PDB entry 3SIC | X-ray diffraction, 1.80 A resolution | chains E and I

== Chain E ==
Molecule: Subtilisin bpn'
Organism: Bacillus amyloliquefaciens
Notes: EC 3.4.21.62
Reference sequence: P00782 (SUBT_BACAM); residues 1-275 here correspond to UniProt positions 108-382 (UniProt number = residue number + 107)
Amino-acid sequence (275 residues; row label = number of the first residue in the row):
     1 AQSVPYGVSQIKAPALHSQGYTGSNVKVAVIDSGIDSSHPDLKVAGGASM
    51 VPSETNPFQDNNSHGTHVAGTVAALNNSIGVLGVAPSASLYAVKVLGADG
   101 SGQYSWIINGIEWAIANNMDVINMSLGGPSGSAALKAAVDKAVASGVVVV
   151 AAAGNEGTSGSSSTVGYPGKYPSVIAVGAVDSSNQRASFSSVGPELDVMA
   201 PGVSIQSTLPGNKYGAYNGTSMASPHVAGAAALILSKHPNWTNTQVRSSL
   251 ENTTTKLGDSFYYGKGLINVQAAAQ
Bound ions: Ca2+ site 1: Gln2, Asp41, Leu75, Asn77, Ile79, Val81; Ca2+ site 2: Gly169, Tyr171, Val174, Glu195, Asp197

== Chain I ==
Molecule: Streptomyces subtilisin inhibitor (ssi)
Reference sequence: P01006 (SSI_STRAO); residues 7-113 here correspond to UniProt positions 38-144 (UniProt number = residue number + 31)
Amino-acid sequence (107 residues; each row starts with the number of its first residue):
     7 YAPSALVLTVGKGVSATTAAPERAVTLTCAPGPSGTHPAAGSACADLAAV
    57 GGDLNALTRGEDVMCPKVYDPVLLTVDGVWQGKRVSYERVFSNECEMNAH
   107 GSSVFAF
Sequence notes: conflict Lys73 (Met104 in P01006)
Disulfides: Cys35-Cys50, Cys71-Cys101

== How chain E and chain I interact ==
Residue-residue contacts (51; chain E residue first):
  His64(E) - Pro72(I)
  His64(E) - Lys73(I)
  His64(E) - Val74(I)
  Leu96(E) - Met70(I)
  Asp99(E) - Cys101(I)
  Gly100(E) - Met70(I)
  Gly100(E) - Cys71(I)
  Gly100(E) - Pro72(I)
  Gly100(E) - Cys101(I)
  Ser101(E) - Met70(I)
  Ser101(E) - Cys101(I)
  Gly102(E) - Asp68(I)
  Gly102(E) - Val69(I)
  Gly102(E) - Met70(I)  hydrogen bond (backbone-backbone)
  Gln103(E) - Asp68(I)
  Tyr104(E) - Glu67(I)
  Tyr104(E) - Asp68(I)  hydrogen bond (backbone-backbone)
  Tyr104(E) - Val69(I)
  Tyr104(E) - Met70(I)
  Ile107(E) - Met70(I)  hydrophobic
  Ser125(E) - Pro72(I)
  Ser125(E) - Lys73(I)  hydrogen bond (backbone-backbone)
  Leu126(E) - Met70(I)  hydrophobic
  Leu126(E) - Cys71(I)
  Leu126(E) - Lys73(I)
  Gly127(E) - Met70(I)
  Gly127(E) - Cys71(I)  hydrogen bond (backbone-backbone)
  Gly127(E) - Lys73(I)
  Gly128(E) - Arg65(I)
  Gly128(E) - Val69(I)
  Gly128(E) - Met70(I)
  Pro129(E) - Arg65(I)
  Ser130(E) - Glu67(I)  hydrogen bond
  Leu135(E) - Met70(I)  hydrophobic
  Ala152(E) - Lys73(I)
  Gly154(E) - Lys73(I)
  Asn155(E) - Lys73(I)  hydrogen bond (side chain-backbone)
  Asn155(E) - Val74(I)  hydrogen bond (side chain-backbone)
  Asn155(E) - Tyr75(I)
  Asn155(E) - Ser98(I)
  Glu156(E) - Ser98(I)  hydrogen bond
  Tyr167(E) - Met70(I)
  Phe189(E) - Tyr75(I)  hydrophobic
  Asn218(E) - Val74(I)
  Asn218(E) - Tyr75(I)  hydrogen bond (backbone-backbone)
  Gly219(E) - Lys73(I)
  Gly219(E) - Tyr75(I)
  Thr220(E) - Lys73(I)  hydrogen bond (backbone-backbone)
  Ser221(E) - Pro72(I)
  Ser221(E) - Lys73(I)  hydrogen bond (side chain-backbone)
  Ser221(E) - Val74(I)  hydrogen bond (side chain-backbone)
Also at the interface, not in a pair above, chain E (27 interface residues in all): Pro168
Also at the interface, not in a pair above, chain I (13 interface residues in all): Glu102

== Overview ==
27 residues of chain E face 13 of chain I across their interface, with 12 hydrogen bonds. Polar contacts
include Ser130(E)-Glu67(I), Asn155(E)-Lys73(I) and Asn155(E)-Val74(I). Gln2(E), Asp41(E), Leu75(E), Asn77(E),
Ile79(E) and Val81(E) form the Ca2+ site 1.
Here chain E is Subtilisin bpn' (Bacillus amyloliquefaciens) and chain I is Streptomyces subtilisin inhibitor
(ssi). Entry 3SIC (Molecular recognition at the active site of subtilisin bpn': crystallographic studies using
genetically engineered proteinaceous inhibitor ...) was determined by X-ray diffraction together with 5SIC
from the same study.
